3ZHB - chains A and B; structure by X-ray diffraction, 2.73 A resolution.

Chain A (and B):
Molecule: R-imine reductase
Source organism: Streptomyces kanamyceticus
Notes: EC 1.5.1.-; chain B of this document is another copy of the same molecule, construct and numbering; everything in this record applies to it too
Reference sequence: Q1EQE0 (Q1EQE0_STRKN); residues 1-309 here = UniProt positions 1-309
Amino-acid sequence (309 residues; each row starts with the number of its first residue):
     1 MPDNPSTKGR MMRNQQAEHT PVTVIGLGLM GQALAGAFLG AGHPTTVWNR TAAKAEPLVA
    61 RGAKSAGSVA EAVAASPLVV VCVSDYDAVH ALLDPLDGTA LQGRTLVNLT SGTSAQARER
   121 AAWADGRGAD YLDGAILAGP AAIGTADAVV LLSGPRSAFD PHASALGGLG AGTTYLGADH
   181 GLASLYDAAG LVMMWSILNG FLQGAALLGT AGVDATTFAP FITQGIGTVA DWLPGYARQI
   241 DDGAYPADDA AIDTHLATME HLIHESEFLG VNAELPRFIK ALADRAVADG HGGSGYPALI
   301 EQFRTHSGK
Unresolved in the structure: 1-17, 55, 307-309 (chain B: 1-19, 54-55, 307-309)
Residues lining bound ligands: NADP (NAP; NADP nicotinamide-adenine-dinucleotide phosphate): Gly26, Leu27, Gly28, Leu29, Met30, Gly31, Asn49, Arg50, Thr51, Lys54, Cys82, Val83, Ser84, Ala88, Leu92, Thr110, Ser111, Ile136, Ala138, Gly139, Pro140

Interface between chain A and chain B:
Pairs across the interface - 152 pairs, chain A then chain B:
  Leu29(A) - Asp249(B)
  Thr113(A) - His261(B)
  Thr113(A) - Glu265(B)
  Ser114(A) - Glu265(B)  hydrogen bond
  Leu137(A) - Phe221(B)  hydrophobic
  Leu182(A) - Ala211(B)  hydrophobic
  Leu182(A) - Val213(B)  hydrophobic
  Leu185(A) - Leu208(B)  hydrophobic
  Leu185(A) - Ala211(B)  hydrophobic
  Leu185(A) - Glu265(B)
  Tyr186(A) - Leu208(B)  hydrophobic
  Tyr186(A) - Val213(B)
  Tyr186(A) - Thr217(B)
  Tyr186(A) - Phe221(B)
  Ala188(A) - Leu207(B)  hydrophobic
  Ala188(A) - Leu262(B)  hydrophobic
  Ala189(A) - Gly204(B)
  Ala189(A) - Leu208(B)  hydrophobic
  Ala189(A) - Phe218(B)  hydrophobic
  Ala189(A) - Ile222(B)
  Gly190(A) - Ile222(B)
  Leu191(A) - Thr258(B)
  Val192(A) - Gly200(B)
  Val192(A) - Leu262(B)  hydrophobic
  Met193(A) - Ile197(B)
  Met193(A) - Gly200(B)
  Met193(A) - Phe201(B)
  Met193(A) - Ile226(B)  hydrophobic
  Met194(A) - Val229(B)  hydrophobic
  Met194(A) - Trp232(B)  hydrophobic
  Trp195(A) - His255(B)  hydrogen bond
  Trp195(A) - Thr258(B)
  Trp195(A) - Met259(B)
  Trp195(A) - Leu262(B)  hydrophobic
  Trp195(A) - Ile279(B)  hydrophobic
  Trp195(A) - Tyr296(B)
  Ser196(A) - Ser196(B)
  Ser196(A) - Gly200(B)
  Ser196(A) - Leu275(B)
  Ile197(A) - Met193(B)
  Ile197(A) - Ile197(B)  hydrophobic
  Ile197(A) - Val229(B)  hydrophobic
  Leu198(A) - Val229(B)  hydrophobic
  Leu198(A) - Leu233(B)  hydrophobic
  Leu198(A) - Tyr236(B)  hydrophobic
  Leu198(A) - Tyr296(B)  hydrophobic
  Asn199(A) - Leu282(B)
  Asn199(A) - Tyr296(B)  hydrogen bond
  Asn199(A) - Phe303(B)
  Gly200(A) - Val192(B)
  Gly200(A) - Met193(B)
  Gly200(A) - Ser196(B)
  Phe201(A) - Met193(B)
  Phe201(A) - Leu233(B)  hydrophobic
  Phe201(A) - Ile240(B)  hydrophobic
  Leu202(A) - Ile240(B)  hydrophobic
  Leu202(A) - Leu299(B)  hydrophobic
  Leu202(A) - Ile300(B)
  Leu202(A) - Phe303(B)  hydrophobic
  Gln203(A) - Val192(B)
  Gln203(A) - Phe303(B)
  Gly204(A) - Ala189(B)
  Ala205(A) - Ile300(B)  hydrophobic
  Ala206(A) - Ile300(B)
  Ala206(A) - Phe303(B)
  Leu207(A) - Leu185(B)
  Leu207(A) - Ala188(B)  hydrophobic
  Leu208(A) - Leu185(B)  hydrophobic
  Leu208(A) - Tyr186(B)  hydrophobic
  Leu208(A) - Ala189(B)  hydrophobic
  Ala211(A) - Asp179(B)
  Ala211(A) - Leu182(B)  hydrophobic
  Ala211(A) - Leu185(B)  hydrophobic
  Val213(A) - Leu182(B)  hydrophobic
  Asp214(A) - Asp241(B)
  Ala215(A) - Ala237(B)
  Ala215(A) - Asp241(B)  hydrogen bond (backbone-side chain)
  Thr216(A) - Ala237(B)
  Thr216(A) - Arg238(B)
  Thr216(A) - Asp241(B)  hydrogen bond
  Thr217(A) - Tyr186(B)
  Phe218(A) - Ala189(B)  hydrophobic
  Phe221(A) - Leu137(B)  hydrophobic
  Phe221(A) - Tyr186(B)
  Ile222(A) - Ala189(B)
  Ile222(A) - Gly190(B)
  Ile222(A) - Met193(B)  hydrophobic
  Thr223(A) - Ala230(B)
  Ile226(A) - Met193(B)  hydrophobic
  Ile226(A) - Ile226(B)  hydrophobic
  Ile226(A) - Leu233(B)  hydrophobic
  Val229(A) - Met194(B)  hydrophobic
  Val229(A) - Ile197(B)  hydrophobic
  Val229(A) - Leu198(B)  hydrophobic
  Ala230(A) - Thr223(B)
  Trp232(A) - Met194(B)  hydrophobic
  Leu233(A) - Leu198(B)  hydrophobic
  Leu233(A) - Phe201(B)  hydrophobic
  Leu233(A) - Ile226(B)  hydrophobic
  Tyr236(A) - Leu198(B)  hydrophobic
  Ala237(A) - Ala215(B)
  Ala237(A) - Thr216(B)
  Arg238(A) - Thr216(B)
  Ile240(A) - Phe201(B)  hydrophobic
  Ile240(A) - Leu202(B)  hydrophobic
  Asp241(A) - Asp214(B)
  Asp241(A) - Ala215(B)  hydrogen bond (side chain-backbone)
  Asp241(A) - Thr216(B)  hydrogen bond
  His255(A) - Trp195(B)  hydrogen bond
  Thr258(A) - Leu191(B)
  Thr258(A) - Trp195(B)
  Met259(A) - Trp195(B)
  Leu262(A) - Ala188(B)  hydrophobic
  Leu262(A) - Val192(B)  hydrophobic
  Leu262(A) - Trp195(B)  hydrophobic
  Glu265(A) - Thr113(B)
  Glu265(A) - Ser114(B)  hydrogen bond
  Glu265(A) - Leu185(B)
  Leu269(A) - Leu185(B)  hydrophobic
  Gly270(A) - Arg304(B)
  Val271(A) - Phe303(B)
  Val271(A) - Arg304(B)
  Asn272(A) - Gln302(B)
  Asn272(A) - Phe303(B)  hydrogen bond (backbone-backbone)
  Asn272(A) - Thr305(B)  hydrogen bond (side chain-backbone)
  Asn272(A) - His306(B)
  Glu274(A) - Phe278(B)
  Glu274(A) - Arg285(B)  salt bridge
  Leu275(A) - Ser196(B)
  Leu275(A) - Phe278(B)
  Phe278(A) - Glu274(B)
  Phe278(A) - Leu275(B)
  Ile279(A) - Trp195(B)  hydrophobic
  Leu282(A) - Asn199(B)
  Arg285(A) - Glu274(B)  salt bridge
  Tyr296(A) - Trp195(B)
  Tyr296(A) - Leu198(B)  hydrophobic
  Tyr296(A) - Asn199(B)  hydrogen bond
  Leu299(A) - Leu202(B)  hydrophobic
  Ile300(A) - Leu202(B)
  Ile300(A) - Ala205(B)  hydrophobic
  Ile300(A) - Ala206(B)
  Gln302(A) - Asn272(B)
  Phe303(A) - Asn199(B)
  Phe303(A) - Leu202(B)  hydrophobic
  Phe303(A) - Gln203(B)
  Phe303(A) - Ala206(B)
  Phe303(A) - Val271(B)
  Phe303(A) - Asn272(B)  hydrogen bond (backbone-backbone)
  Arg304(A) - Gly270(B)
  Arg304(A) - Val271(B)
  Thr305(A) - Asn272(B)  hydrogen bond (backbone-side chain)
Interface residues without a listed pair, chain A (84 interface residues in all): Ser111, Gly112, Ala115, Arg118, Leu151, Asp179, Ser184, Thr210, Ala219, Pro234, His261, Phe268, Pro297, His306
Interface residues without a listed pair, chain B (82 interface residues in all): Ala115, Arg118, Leu151, Ser184, Thr210, Ala219, Pro234, Phe268, Leu269, Pro297

Overview:
84 residues of chain A face 82 of chain B across their interface; the contacts include 14 hydrogen bonds and 2
salt bridges. Polar pairs include Glu274(A)-Arg285(B), Ser114(A)-Glu265(B) and Trp195(A)-His255(B). Chain A
binds NADP.
Chain A and chain B are both R-imine reductase (Streptomyces kanamyceticus); the structure, R-imine reductase
from Streptomyces kanamyceticus in complex with NADP, was determined by X-ray diffraction, deposited together
with 3ZGY.
